Entry 7YOV (electron microscopy, 3.25 A resolution); this record covers chains D and B of the 5 polymer chains in the assembly.

[Chain D (and B)]
Name: NDV P protein
Organism: Avian orthoavulavirus 1
Notes: chain B of this document is another copy of the same molecule, construct and numbering; everything in this record applies to it too
UniProtKB: A0A0S2UXI9 (A0A0S2UXI9_9MONO); residues 1-399 here = UniProt positions 1-399
Amino-acid sequence (399 residues; numbered 1 to 399; the number before each row is that of its first residue):
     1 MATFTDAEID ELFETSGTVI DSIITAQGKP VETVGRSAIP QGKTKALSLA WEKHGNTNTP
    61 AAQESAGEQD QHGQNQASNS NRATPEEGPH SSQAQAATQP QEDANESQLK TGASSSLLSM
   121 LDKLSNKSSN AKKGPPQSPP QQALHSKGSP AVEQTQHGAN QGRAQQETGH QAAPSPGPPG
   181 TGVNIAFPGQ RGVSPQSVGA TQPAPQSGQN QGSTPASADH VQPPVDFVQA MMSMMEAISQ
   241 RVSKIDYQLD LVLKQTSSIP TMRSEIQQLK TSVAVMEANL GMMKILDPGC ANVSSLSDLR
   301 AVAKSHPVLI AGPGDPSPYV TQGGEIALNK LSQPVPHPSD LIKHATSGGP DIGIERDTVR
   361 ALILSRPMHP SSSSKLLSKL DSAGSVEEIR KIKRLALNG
Unresolved in the structure: 1-235, 312-399 (chain B: 1-233, 302-399)

[Chain D / chain B interface]
Residue-residue contacts (7; chain D residue first):
  I259(D) with K254(B)
  L280(D) with N279(B)
  I285(D) with M283(B), hydrophobic
  L296(D) with L299(B)
  S297(D) with R300(B); A301(B)
  R300(D) with R300(B)
Also at the interface, not in a pair above, chain D (9 interface residues in all): T256, L286, S295
Also at the interface, not in a pair above, chain B (8 interface residues in all): L286, L296

[Summary]
9 residues of chain D and 8 residues of chain B are in contact.
Chain D and chain B are both NDV P protein (Avian orthoavulavirus 1); the structure, Cryo-EM structure of RNA
polymerase in complex with P protein tetramer of Newcastle disease virus, was determined by electron
microscopy together with 7YOT and 7YOU from the same study.
